3F4S - chain A; structure by X-ray diffraction, 1.55 A resolution.

[Chain A]
Protein: Putative uncharacterized protein
Organism: Wolbachia pipientis
UniProtKB: Q73GA4 (Q73GA4_WOLPM); residues 1-216 here correspond to UniProt positions 19-234 (UniProt number = residue number + 18)
Sequence (226 residues; row label = number of the first residue in the row):
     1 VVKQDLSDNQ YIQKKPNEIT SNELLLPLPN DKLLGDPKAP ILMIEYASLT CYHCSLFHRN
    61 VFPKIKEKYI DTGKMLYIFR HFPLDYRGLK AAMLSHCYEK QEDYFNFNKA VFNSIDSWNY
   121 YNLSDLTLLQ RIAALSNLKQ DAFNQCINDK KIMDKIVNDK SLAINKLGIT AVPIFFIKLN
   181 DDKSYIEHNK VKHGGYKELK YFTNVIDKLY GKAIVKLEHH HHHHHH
Unresolved in the structure: 1-19, 219-226
Construct notes: engineered mutation V172 (Thr190 in Q73GA4); expression tag (217-226)
Disulfide bonds: C51-C54, C97-C146

[Summary]
Chain A is Putative uncharacterized protein (Wolbachia pipientis); the structure, Crystal structure of
Wolbachia pipientis alpha-DsbA1 T172V, was determined by X-ray diffraction, deposited together with 3F4R and
3F4T.
